8S8Z - chains B and A of the 8 polymer chains in the assembly; structure by electron microscopy, 3.91 A resolution.

[Chain B (and A)]
Name: Calcium homeostasis modulator protein 1
Organism: Homo sapiens
Notes: chain A of this document is another copy of the same molecule, construct and numbering; everything in this record applies to it too
Reference sequence: Q8IU99 (CAHM1_HUMAN); residues 1-303 here = UniProt positions 1-303
Amino-acid sequence (314 residues; each row starts with the number of its first residue):
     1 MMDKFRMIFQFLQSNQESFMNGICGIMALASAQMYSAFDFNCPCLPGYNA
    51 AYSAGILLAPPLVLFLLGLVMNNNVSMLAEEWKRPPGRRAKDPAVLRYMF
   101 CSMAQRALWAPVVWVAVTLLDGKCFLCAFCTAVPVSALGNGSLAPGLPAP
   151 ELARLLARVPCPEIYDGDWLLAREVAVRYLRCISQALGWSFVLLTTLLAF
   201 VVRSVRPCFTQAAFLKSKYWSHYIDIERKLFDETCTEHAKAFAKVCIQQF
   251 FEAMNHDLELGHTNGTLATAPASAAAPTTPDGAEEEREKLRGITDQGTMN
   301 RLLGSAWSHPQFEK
Not modelled in the structure: 263-314
Construct notes: conflict Pro86 (Leu in Q8IU99), Asn264 (His in Q8IU99); engineered mutation Trp109 (Ile in Q8IU99); expression tag (304-314)
Curated features (UniProtKB/Swiss-Prot):
  - region: Gln10 to Ala37 (Central pore), Val63 to Val70 (Phospholipid-binding), Gln105 to Leu108, Ala110 to Val117 (Phospholipid-binding), Val192 to Val202 (Phospholipid-binding)
  - site: Asn74 (Not glycosylated)
  - lipidation (S-palmitoyl cysteine): Cys101, Cys208
  - glycosylation: Asn140 (N-linked (GlcNAc...) asparagine)
  - natural variant: Pro86 (L86P: this construct carries the variant)
  - mutagenesis: Gln10 (Q10R: Decreases channel conductance. Decreases the inhibition of channel activity by ruthenium red), Gln13 (Q13R: Decreases channel conductance. Decreases the inhibition of channel activity by ruthenium red), Gln16 (Q16R: Markedly decreases channel conductance and confers resistance to inhibition by ruthenium red), Leu67 (L67W: Decreases channel expression at the plasma membrane), Asn72 (N72G: Significant inhibition on the control of cytosolic Ca(2+) levels. Does not affect ion channel activity), Asn74 (N74A: Has no effect on glycosylation), Val112 (V112W: Decreases channel expression at the plasma membrane. Does not affect channel conductance), Trp114 (W114A: Impairs the ability to activate the ERK1 and ERK2 cascade), Ala116 (A116W: Decreases channel expression at the plasma membrane. Does not affect channel conductance), Asp121 (D121C: Impaired ion channel activity in response to change in extracellular Ca(2+) concentration; D121E: No effect), Asn140 (N140A: Prevents glycosylation and impairs ability to activate the ERK1 and ERK2 cascade), Glu163 (E163A: No effect), 4 further mutagenesis entries in UniProt
Disulfides: Cys42-Cys127, Cys44-Cys161
What the authors report for this chain:
  - binding site for the ligand POV: Phe19
  - disease-associated variants - P86L, R154H (citing earlier work)
  - mutagenesis - A199W: increased expression
  - mutagenesis - L67W, V112W, A116W, T196W: decreased expression
  - mutagenesis - V192W: abolished expression

[How chain B and chain A interact]
Residue-residue contacts (32):
  Ala37(B) - Asp3(A)
  Phe38(B) - Gln185(A)
  Phe38(B) - Trp189(A)
  Asn41(B) - Arg178(A)
  Asn41(B) - Arg181(A)
  Cys42(B) - Arg178(A)
  Pro43(B) - Arg178(A)
  Pro43(B) - Cys182(A)  hydrophobic
  Cys44(B) - Arg178(A)
  Leu45(B) - Leu138(A)  hydrophobic
  Tyr48(B) - Tyr179(A)  hydrophobic
  Tyr52(B) - Gln185(A)
  Ile56(B) - Trp189(A)
  Val63(B) - Leu193(A)  hydrophobic
  Leu66(B) - Leu197(A)  hydrophobic
  Val70(B) - Phe200(A)  hydrophobic
  Ala79(B) - Ser204(A)
  Glu80(B) - Phe209(A)
  Cys161(B) - Arg178(A)
  Glu163(B) - Glu174(A)
  Phe231(B) - Leu215(A)  hydrophobic
  Asp232(B) - Lys218(A)  salt bridge
  Thr236(B) - His222(A)  hydrogen bond
  Thr236(B) - Ile226(A)
  Lys240(B) - Ile226(A)
  Ala243(B) - Glu227(A)
  Lys244(B) - Leu230(A)
  Ile247(B) - Leu230(A)  hydrophobic
  Ile247(B) - Phe231(A)  hydrophobic
  Phe251(B) - Phe231(A)  hydrophobic
  Phe251(B) - Thr234(A)
  Phe251(B) - His238(A)
Other interface residues (no listed pair), chain B (37 interface residues in all): Asp39, Ala59, Pro60, Leu62, Leu67, Leu69, Arg154, Ile164, Cys235, His238, Ala239, Phe242
Other interface residues (no listed pair), chain A (32 interface residues in all): Lys4, Leu120, Val175, Thr196, Ala199, Arg203, Tyr219, Tyr223, Cys235

[Overview]
37 residues of chain B face 32 of chain A across their interface, with 1 hydrogen bond and 1 salt bridge.
Among the polar pairs are Asp232(B)-Lys218(A) and Thr236(B)-His222(A). From the paper: a binding site for the
ligand POV at Phe19(B); L67W, V112W and A116W of chain B, among others, reduce expression; 6 substitutions
were tested in all.
Chain B and chain A are both Calcium homeostasis modulator protein 1 (Homo sapiens); the structure, Cryo-EM
structure of octameric human CALHM1 (I109W) in complex with ruthenium red, was determined by electron
microscopy (same publication as 8GMP, 8GMQ, 8GMR and 8S90).
